PDB entry 9C27 | electron microscopy, 2.20 A resolution | chain A

[Chain A]
Protein: Capsid protein 2
Organism: Human parvovirus B19
UniProt: Q784T0 (Q784T0_PAVHB); numbering as in UniProt (aligned over 1-554)
Sequence (554 residues; numbered 1 to 554; the number before each row is that of its first residue):
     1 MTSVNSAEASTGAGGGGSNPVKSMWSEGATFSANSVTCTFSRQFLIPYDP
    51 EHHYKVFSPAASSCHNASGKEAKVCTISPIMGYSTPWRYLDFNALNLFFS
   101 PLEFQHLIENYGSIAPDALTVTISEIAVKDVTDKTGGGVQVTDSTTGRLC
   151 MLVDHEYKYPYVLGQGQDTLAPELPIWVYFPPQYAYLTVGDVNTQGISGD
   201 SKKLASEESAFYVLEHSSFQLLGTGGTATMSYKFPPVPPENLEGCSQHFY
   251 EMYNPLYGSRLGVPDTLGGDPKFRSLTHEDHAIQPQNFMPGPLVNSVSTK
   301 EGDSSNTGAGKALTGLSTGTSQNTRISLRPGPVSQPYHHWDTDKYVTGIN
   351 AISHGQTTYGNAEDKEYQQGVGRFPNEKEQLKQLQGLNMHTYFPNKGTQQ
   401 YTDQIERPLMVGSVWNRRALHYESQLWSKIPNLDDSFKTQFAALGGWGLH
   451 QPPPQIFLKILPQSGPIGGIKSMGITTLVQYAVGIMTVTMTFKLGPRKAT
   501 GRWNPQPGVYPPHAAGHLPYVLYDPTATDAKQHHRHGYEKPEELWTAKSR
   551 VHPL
Disordered / not traced: 1, 63-72, 303-311, 359-368, 395-401
What the authors report for this chain:
  - conformationally variable residues (loop rearrangement, order/disorder transition, register shift): Thr-2 to Asn-19, Asn-19 to Val-21, Ser-63 to Ala-72, Asp-133 to Val-139, Tyr-359 to Gln-368, Gln-369 to Pro-394, Asn-395 to Tyr-401

[In short]
The paper reports conformational variability at Thr-2, Asn-19 and Ser-63 among others.
Chain A is Capsid protein 2 (Human parvovirus B19); the structure, Infectious B19V capsid, was determined by
electron microscopy (same publication as 9C4N, 9C2T, 9C4F and 9D7K).
